Entry 9F45 (electron microscopy, 3.74 A resolution); this record covers chains A and B of the 8 polymer chains in the assembly.

== Chain A (and B) ==
Protein: Serine/threonine-protein kinase mTOR
Organism: Homo sapiens
Notes: EC 2.7.11.1; chain B of this document is another copy of the same molecule, construct and numbering; everything in this record applies to it too
UniProt: P42345 (MTOR_HUMAN); residue numbers follow UniProt; this construct covers 1-2549
Amino-acid sequence (2549 residues; each row starts with the number of its first residue):
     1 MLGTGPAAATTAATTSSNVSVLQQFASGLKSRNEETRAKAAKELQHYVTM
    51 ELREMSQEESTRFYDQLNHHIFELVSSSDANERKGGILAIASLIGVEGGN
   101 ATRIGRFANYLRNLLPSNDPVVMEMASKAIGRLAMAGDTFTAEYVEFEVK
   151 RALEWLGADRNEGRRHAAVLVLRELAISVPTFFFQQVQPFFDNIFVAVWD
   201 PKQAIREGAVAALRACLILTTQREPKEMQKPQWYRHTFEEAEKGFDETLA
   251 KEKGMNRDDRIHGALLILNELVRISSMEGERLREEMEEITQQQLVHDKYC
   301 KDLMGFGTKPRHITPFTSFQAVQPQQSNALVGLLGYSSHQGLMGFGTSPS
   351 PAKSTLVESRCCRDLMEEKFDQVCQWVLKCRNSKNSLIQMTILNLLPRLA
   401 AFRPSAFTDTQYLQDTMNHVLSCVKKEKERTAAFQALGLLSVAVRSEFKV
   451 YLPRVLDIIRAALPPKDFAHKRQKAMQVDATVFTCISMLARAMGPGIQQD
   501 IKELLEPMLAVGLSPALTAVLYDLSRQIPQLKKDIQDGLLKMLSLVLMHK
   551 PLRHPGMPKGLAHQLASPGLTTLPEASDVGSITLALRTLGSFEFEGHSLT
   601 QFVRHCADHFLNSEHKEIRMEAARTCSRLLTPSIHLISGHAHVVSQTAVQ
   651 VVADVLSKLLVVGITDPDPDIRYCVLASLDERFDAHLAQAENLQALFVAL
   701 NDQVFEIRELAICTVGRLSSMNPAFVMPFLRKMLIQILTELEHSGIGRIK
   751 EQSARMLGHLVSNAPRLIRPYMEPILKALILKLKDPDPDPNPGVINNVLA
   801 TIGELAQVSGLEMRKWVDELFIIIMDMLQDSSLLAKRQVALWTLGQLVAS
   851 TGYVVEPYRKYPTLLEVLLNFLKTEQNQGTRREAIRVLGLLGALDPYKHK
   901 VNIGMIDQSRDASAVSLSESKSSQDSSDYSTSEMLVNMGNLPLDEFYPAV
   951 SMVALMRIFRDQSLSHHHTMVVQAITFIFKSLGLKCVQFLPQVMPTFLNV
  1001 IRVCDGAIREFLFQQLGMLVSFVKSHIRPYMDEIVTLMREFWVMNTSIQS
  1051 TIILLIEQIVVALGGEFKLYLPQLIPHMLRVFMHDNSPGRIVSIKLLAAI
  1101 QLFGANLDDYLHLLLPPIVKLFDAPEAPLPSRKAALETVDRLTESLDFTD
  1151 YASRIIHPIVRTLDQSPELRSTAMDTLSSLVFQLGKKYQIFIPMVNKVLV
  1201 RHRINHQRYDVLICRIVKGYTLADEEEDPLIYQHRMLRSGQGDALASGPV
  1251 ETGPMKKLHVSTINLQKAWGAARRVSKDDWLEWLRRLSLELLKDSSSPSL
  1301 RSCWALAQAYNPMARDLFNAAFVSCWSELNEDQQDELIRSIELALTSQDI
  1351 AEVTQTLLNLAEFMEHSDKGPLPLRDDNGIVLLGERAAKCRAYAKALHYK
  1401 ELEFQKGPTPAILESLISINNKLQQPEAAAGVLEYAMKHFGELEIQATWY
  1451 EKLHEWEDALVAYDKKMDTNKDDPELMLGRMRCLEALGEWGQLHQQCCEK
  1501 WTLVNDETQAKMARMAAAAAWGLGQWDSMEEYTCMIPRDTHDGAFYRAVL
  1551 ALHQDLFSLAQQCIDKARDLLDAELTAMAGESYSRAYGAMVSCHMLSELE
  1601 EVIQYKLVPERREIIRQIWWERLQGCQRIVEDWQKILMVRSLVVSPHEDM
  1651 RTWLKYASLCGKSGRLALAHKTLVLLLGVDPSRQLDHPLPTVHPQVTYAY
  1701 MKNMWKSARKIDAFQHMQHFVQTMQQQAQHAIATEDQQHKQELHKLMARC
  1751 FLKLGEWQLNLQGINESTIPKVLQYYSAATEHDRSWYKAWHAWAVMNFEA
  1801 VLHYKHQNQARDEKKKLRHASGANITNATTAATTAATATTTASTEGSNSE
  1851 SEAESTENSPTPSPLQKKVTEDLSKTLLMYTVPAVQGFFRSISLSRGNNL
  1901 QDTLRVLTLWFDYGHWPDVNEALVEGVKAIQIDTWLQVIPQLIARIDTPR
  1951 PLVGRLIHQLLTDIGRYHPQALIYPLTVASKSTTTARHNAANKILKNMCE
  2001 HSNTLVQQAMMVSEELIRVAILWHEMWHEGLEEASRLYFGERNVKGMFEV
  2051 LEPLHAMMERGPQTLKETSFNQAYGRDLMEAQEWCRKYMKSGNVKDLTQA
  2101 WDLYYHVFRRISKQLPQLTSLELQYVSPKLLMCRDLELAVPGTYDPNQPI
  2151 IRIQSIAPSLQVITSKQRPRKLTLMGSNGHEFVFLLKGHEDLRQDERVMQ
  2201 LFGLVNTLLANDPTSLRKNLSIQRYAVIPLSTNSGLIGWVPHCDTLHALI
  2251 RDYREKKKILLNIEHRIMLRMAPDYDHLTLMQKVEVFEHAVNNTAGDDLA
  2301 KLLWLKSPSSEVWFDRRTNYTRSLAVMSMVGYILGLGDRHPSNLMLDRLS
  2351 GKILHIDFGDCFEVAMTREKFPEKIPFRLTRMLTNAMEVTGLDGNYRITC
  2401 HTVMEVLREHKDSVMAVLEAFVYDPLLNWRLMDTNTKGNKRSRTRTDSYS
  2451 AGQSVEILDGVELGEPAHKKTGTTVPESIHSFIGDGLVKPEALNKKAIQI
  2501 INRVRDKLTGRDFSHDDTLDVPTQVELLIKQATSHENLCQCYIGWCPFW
Disordered / not traced: 1-16, 31-36, 54-59, 75-81, 157-161, 224-232, 247-257, 290-303, 318-355, 381-385, 405-409, 467-477, 492-496, 550-577, 596-598, 634-643, 787-790, 904-932, 1223-1260, 1815-1866, 2437-2491
Swiss-Prot annotation at these positions:
  - region: Val2162 to Arg2168 (G-loop), Lys2258 to Gly2296 (Interaction with MLST8), Gly2335 to Asn2343 (Catalytic loop), His2355 to Thr2380 (Activation loop)
  - binding site (1D-myo-inositol hexakisphosphate): Lys1662, Lys1702, Arg1749
  - binding site (ATP): Ser2165, Gln2167, Leu2185, Lys2187, Glu2190, Tyr2225, Gly2238, Trp2239, Val2240, Thr2245, Met2345, Ile2356
  - binding site (Mg(2+)): Asn2343, Asp2357
  - modified residue: Met1 (N-acetylmethionine), Ser567 (Phosphoserine), Thr1162 (Phosphothreonine), Lys1218 (N6-acetyllysine), Ser1261 (Phosphoserine), Ser2159 (Phosphoserine), Thr2164 (Phosphothreonine), Thr2173 (Phosphothreonine), Thr2446 (Phosphothreonine), Ser2448 (Phosphoserine), Ser2478 (Phosphoserine), Ser2481 (Phosphoserine)
  - cross-link: Lys2066 (Glycyl lysine isopeptide (Lys-Gly) (interchain with G-Cter in ubiquitin))
  - natural variant: Ala8 (A8S: In a lung large cell carcinoma sample), Met135 (M135T: In a metastatic melanoma sample), Arg624 (R624H: In FCORD2; uncertain significance), Asp1376 (D1376E: Found in a patient with focal epilepsy; uncertain significance), Tyr1450 (Y1450D: In FCORD2), Trp1456 (W1456G: In FCORD2), Ala1459 (A1459D: In FCORD2; A1459S: In FCORD2; uncertain significance), Leu1460 (L1460P: In FCORD2), Cys1483 (C1483R: In FCORD2), Trp1490 (W1490R: In SKS), Met1595 (M1595I: In SKS), Arg1709 (R1709H: In FCORD2; uncertain significance), 13 further natural variant entries in UniProt
  - mutagenesis: Lys2066 (K2066R: Complete loss ubiquitination by the SCF(FBXO22) complex), Ser2159 (S2159A: Reduces mTORC1-associated S-2481 autophosphorylation; when associated with A-2164. Reduced activity of the mTORC1 complex; S2159D: Mimics phosphorylation ...), Thr2164 (T2164A: Reduces mTORC1-associated S-2481 autophosphorylation; when associated with A-2159; T2164E: Stronger phosphorylation of RPS6KB1; when associated with D-2159), Thr2173 (T2173A: Increased mTOR kinase activity), His2340 (H2340A: Barely detectable kinase activity), Asp2357 (D2357E: Kinase-dead mutant, loss of interaction with TM4SF5 and loss of lysosome membrane localization; when associated with I-2364), Val2364 (V2364I: Kinase-dead mutant, loss of interaction with TM4SF5 and loss of lysosome membrane localization; when associated with E-2357)
Residues lining bound ligands: inositol hexakisphosphate (IHP): Arg1628, Lys1655, Ser1658, Lys1662, Tyr1698, Lys1702, Lys1706, Lys1745, Arg1749, Lys1753, Trp1786, Lys1788

== Interface between chain A and chain B ==
Contacting residue pairs (79; chain A residue first):
  Val661(A) - Ile1190(B)
  Ile664(A) - His1157(B)  hydrogen bond (backbone-side chain)
  Ile664(A) - Ile1190(B)  hydrophobic
  Thr665(A) - Ile1190(B)
  Thr665(A) - Phe1191(B)
  Thr665(A) - Met1194(B)
  Arg672(A) - His1157(B)
  Gln694(A) - Lys1187(B)
  Phe697(A) - Asp1150(B)
  Val698(A) - Asp1150(B)
  Val698(A) - Ala1152(B)  hydrophobic
  Val698(A) - Ser1153(B)  hydrogen bond (backbone-side chain)
  Val698(A) - Phe1191(B)  hydrophobic
  Asn701(A) - Asp1150(B)
  Asn701(A) - Tyr1151(B)
  Asn701(A) - Ser1153(B)  hydrogen bond (backbone-side chain)
  Asn701(A) - Arg1154(B)
  Asp702(A) - Ser1153(B)
  Asp702(A) - Arg1154(B)  hydrogen bond (backbone-side chain)
  Gln703(A) - His1157(B)
  Gln703(A) - Pro1158(B)
  Gln703(A) - Arg1161(B)  hydrogen bond
  Arg708(A) - Arg1154(B)
  Phe729(A) - Asp1150(B)
  Lys732(A) - Asp1150(B)
  Met733(A) - Asp1150(B)
  Gln736(A) - His1112(B)  hydrogen bond (backbone-side chain)
  Gln736(A) - Tyr1151(B)  hydrogen bond
  Thr739(A) - Tyr1110(B)
  Thr739(A) - His1112(B)
  Glu740(A) - His1112(B)
  Glu740(A) - Leu1113(B)
  His743(A) - Pro1072(B)
  His743(A) - Pro1076(B)
  His743(A) - Tyr1110(B)
  Ser744(A) - Leu1113(B)
  Ile746(A) - Leu1079(B)  hydrophobic
  Ile746(A) - Met1083(B)  hydrophobic
  Pro1072(A) - His743(B)
  Pro1076(A) - His743(B)
  Leu1079(A) - Ile746(B)  hydrophobic
  Met1083(A) - Ile746(B)  hydrophobic
  Tyr1110(A) - Thr739(B)
  Tyr1110(A) - His743(B)
  His1112(A) - Gln736(B)  hydrogen bond (side chain-backbone)
  His1112(A) - Thr739(B)
  His1112(A) - Glu740(B)
  Leu1113(A) - Glu740(B)
  Leu1113(A) - Ser744(B)
  Asp1150(A) - Phe697(B)
  Asp1150(A) - Val698(B)
  Asp1150(A) - Asn701(B)  hydrogen bond (backbone-side chain)
  Asp1150(A) - Phe729(B)
  Asp1150(A) - Lys732(B)
  Asp1150(A) - Met733(B)
  Tyr1151(A) - Asn701(B)
  Tyr1151(A) - Gln736(B)  hydrogen bond
  Ala1152(A) - Val698(B)  hydrophobic
  Ser1153(A) - Val698(B)
  Ser1153(A) - Asn701(B)  hydrogen bond (side chain-backbone)
  Ser1153(A) - Asp702(B)
  Arg1154(A) - Asn701(B)
  Arg1154(A) - Asp702(B)  hydrogen bond (side chain-backbone)
  Arg1154(A) - Arg708(B)
  His1157(A) - Ile664(B)  hydrogen bond (side chain-backbone)
  His1157(A) - Thr665(B)
  His1157(A) - Asp666(B)
  His1157(A) - Arg672(B)
  His1157(A) - Gln703(B)
  Pro1158(A) - Gln703(B)
  Arg1161(A) - Gln703(B)  hydrogen bond
  Lys1187(A) - Gln694(B)
  Ile1190(A) - Val661(B)
  Ile1190(A) - Ile664(B)  hydrophobic
  Ile1190(A) - Thr665(B)
  Phe1191(A) - Ile664(B)  hydrophobic
  Phe1191(A) - Thr665(B)
  Phe1191(A) - Val698(B)  hydrophobic
  Met1194(A) - Thr665(B)
Interface residues without a listed pair, chain A (46 interface residues in all): Asp666, Ala695, Ile735, Gly745, Ile749, Asp1109, Thr1149
Interface residues without a listed pair, chain B (47 interface residues in all): Pro667, Ala695, Ile735, Gly745, Ile749, Asp1109, Thr1149

== Overview ==
46 residues of chain A face 47 of chain B across their interface; the contacts include 14 hydrogen bonds.
Polar contacts include Ile664(A)-His1157(B), Val698(A)-Ser1153(B) and Asn701(A)-Ser1153(B). Bound to chain A:
inositol hexakisphosphate.
Chain A and chain B are both Serine/threonine-protein kinase mTOR (Homo sapiens); the structure, cryo-EM
structure of human LST2 bound to human mTOR complex 1, was determined by electron microscopy together with
9F42, 9F43 and 9F44 from the same study.
